Entry 8T72 (X-ray diffraction, 1.60 A resolution); this record covers chain A.

== Chain A ==
Molecule: GTPase KRas
From: Homo sapiens
Notes: EC 3.6.5.2
UniProt: P01116 (RASK_HUMAN), isoform P01116-1; residue numbers follow UniProt; this construct covers 1-177
Amino-acid sequence (178 residues; each row starts with the number of its first residue; numbering starts at 0):
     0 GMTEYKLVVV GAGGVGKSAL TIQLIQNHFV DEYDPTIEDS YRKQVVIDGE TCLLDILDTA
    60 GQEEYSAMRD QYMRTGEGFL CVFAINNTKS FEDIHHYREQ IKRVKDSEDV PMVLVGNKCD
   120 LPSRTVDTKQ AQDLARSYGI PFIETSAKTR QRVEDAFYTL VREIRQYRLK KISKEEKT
Disordered / not traced: 0, 61-70, 170-177
Sequence notes: expression tag (0)
UniProt features mapped onto this chain:
  - region: Tyr-166 to Thr-177 (Hypervariable region)
  - motif: Tyr-32 to Tyr-40 (Effector region)
  - binding site (GTP): Gly-10 to Ala-18, Val-29 to Thr-35, Ala-59, Gly-60, Asn-116 to Asp-119
  - modified residue: Met-1 (N-acetylmethionine), Thr-2 (N-acetylthreonine), Lys-104 (N6-acetyllysine)
  - glycosylation: Thr-35 (Microbial infection: O-linked (Glc) threonine)
  - cross-link: Lys-170 (Glycyl lysine isopeptide (Lys-Gly) (interchain with G-Cter in ubiquitin))
  - natural variant: Lys-5 (K5E: In NS3; K5N: In GASC), Gly-10 (G10GG: In AML), Gly-12 (G12A: In colorectal cancer samples; G12C: In lung carcinoma; G12D: In GASC, JMML and SFM; G12R: In lung cancer and bladder cancer; G12S: In GASC and JMML; G12V: In GASC), Gly-13 (G13D: In GASC, JMML and OES; G13R: In pylocytic astrocytoma), Val-14 (V14I: In NS3), Leu-19 (L19F: In OES), Gln-22 (Q22E: In CFC2; Q22R: In NS3), Pro-34 (P34L: In NS3; P34Q: In NS3; P34R: In CFC2), Ile-36 (I36M: In NS3), Thr-58 (T58I: In NS3), Ala-59 (A59T: In GASC), Gly-60 (G60R: In CFC2; G60S: In NS3), 5 further natural variant entries in UniProt
  - mutagenesis: Asp-38 (D38A: Decreased interaction with MAPKAP1/SIN1), Tyr-40 (Y40A: Decreased interaction with MAPKAP1/SIN1), Gln-61 (Q61L: Promotes GTP binding)
Ion coordination: Mg2+: Ser-17, Thr-35 (together with GMP-PNP)
Residues lining bound ligands: GMP-PNP (GNP; phosphoaminophosphonic acid-guanylate ester): Ala-11, Gly-12, Gly-13, Val-14, Gly-15, Lys-16, Ser-17, Ala-18, Phe-28, Val-29, Asp-30, Glu-31, Tyr-32, Asp-33, Pro-34, Thr-35, Thr-58, Ala-59, Gly-60, Asn-116, Lys-117, Asp-119, Leu-120, Ser-145, Ala-146, Lys-147
From the paper describing this entry:
  - conformationally variable residues (loop rearrangement, order/disorder transition): Asp-30 to Asp-38, Gln-61 to Gln-70
  - mutagenesis - R151G (Tm change 5 degC): increased stability

== Summary ==
Chain A binds GMP-PNP. The Mg2+ site is built by Ser-17 and Thr-35. UniProt lists 22 GTP-binding residues and
3 mutagenesis sites. From the paper: R151G increases stability; conformational variability at Asp-30 and
Gln-61.
Chain A is GTPase KRas (Homo sapiens); the structure, Crystal structure of WT KRAS4a with bound GMPPNP and Mg
ion, was determined by X-ray diffraction, deposited together with 8T71, 8T73, 8T74 and 8T75.
